7NXU - chain A; structure by X-ray diffraction, 2.10 A resolution.

Chain A:
Name: NS3 helicase domain
Source organism: Tick-borne encephalitis virus
Notes: EC 3.6.4.13
UniProtKB: A0A2S1PWV0 (A0A2S1PWV0_9FLAV); residues 173-621 here correspond to UniProt positions 1662-2110 (UniProt number = residue number + 1489)
Chain sequence (473 residues; numbered 149 to 621; the number before each row is that of its first residue):
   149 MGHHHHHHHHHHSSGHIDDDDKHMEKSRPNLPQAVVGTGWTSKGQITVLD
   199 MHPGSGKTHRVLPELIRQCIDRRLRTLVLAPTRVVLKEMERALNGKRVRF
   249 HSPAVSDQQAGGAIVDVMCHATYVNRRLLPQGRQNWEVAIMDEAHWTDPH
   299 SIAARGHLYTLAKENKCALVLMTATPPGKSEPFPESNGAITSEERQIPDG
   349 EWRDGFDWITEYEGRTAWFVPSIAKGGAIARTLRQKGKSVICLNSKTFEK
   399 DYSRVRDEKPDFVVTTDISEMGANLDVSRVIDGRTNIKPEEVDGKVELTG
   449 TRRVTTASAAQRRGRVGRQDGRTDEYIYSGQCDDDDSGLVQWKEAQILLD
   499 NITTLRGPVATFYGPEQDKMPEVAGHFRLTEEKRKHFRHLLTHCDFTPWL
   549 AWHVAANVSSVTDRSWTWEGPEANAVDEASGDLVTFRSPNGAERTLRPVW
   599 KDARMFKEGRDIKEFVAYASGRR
Disordered / not traced: 149-179, 251-259, 278-279, 502-505
Differences from the reference sequence: initiating methionine (149); expression tag (150-172)
Metal / ion sites: Mn2+: Thr206 (together with ADP, phosphate ion)
Residues lining bound ligands: ADP (adenosine-5'-diphosphate): His200, Pro201, Gly202, Ser203, Gly204, Lys205, Thr206, His207, Arg208, Glu236, Arg466
Reported in the primary citation:
  - binding site for phosphate ion: Glu291, Gly420, Gln459, Arg463, Arg466
  - mutagenesis - R231A (20 fold), T270A, R274A, D296A, K394A: decreased catalytic activity
  - mutagenesis - R231A, T270A, R274A, K394A: decreased binding to RNA
  - specificity-determining residues: Asn273, Asp296, Arg608 (from molecular simulation)
  - allosteric site: Arg231, Arg274, Lys394

In short:
Chain A binds ADP. From the paper: a binding site for phosphate ion at Glu291, Gly420 and Gln459 among others;
R231A, T270A and R274A, among others, reduce catalytic activity; 5 substitutions were tested in all.
Chain A is NS3 helicase domain (Tick-borne encephalitis virus); the structure, Crystal structure of the
tick-borne encephalitis virus NS3 helicase in complex with ADP-Pi, was determined by X-ray diffraction
together with 7OJ4, 7BLV and 7BM0 from the same study.
